PDB entry 5MN1 | X-ray diffraction, 0.79 A resolution | chain A

[Chain A]
Name: Cationic trypsin
Organism: Bos taurus
Notes: EC 3.4.21.4
Reference sequence: P00760 (TRY1_BOVIN); the construct lacks a stretch of the UniProt sequence and is renumbered around it, so the offset changes along the chain: 16-34 = UniProt 24-42; 37-67 = UniProt 43-73; 69-125 = UniProt 74-130; 127-130 = UniProt 131-134; 6 more segments
Amino-acid sequence (223 residues; row label = number of the first residue in the row; note: 10 numbers in that range are skipped by the numbering (no residue carries them; nothing is unmodelled there)):
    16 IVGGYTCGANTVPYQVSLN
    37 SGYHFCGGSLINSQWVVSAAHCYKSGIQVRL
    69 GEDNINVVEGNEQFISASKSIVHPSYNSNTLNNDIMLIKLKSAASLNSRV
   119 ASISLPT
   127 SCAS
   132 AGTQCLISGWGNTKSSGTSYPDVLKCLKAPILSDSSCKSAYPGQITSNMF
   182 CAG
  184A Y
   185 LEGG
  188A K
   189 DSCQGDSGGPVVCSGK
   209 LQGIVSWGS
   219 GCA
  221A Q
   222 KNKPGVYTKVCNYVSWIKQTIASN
Disulfide bonds: Cys22-Cys157, Cys42-Cys58, Cys128-Cys232, Cys136-Cys201, Cys168-Cys182, Cys191-Cys220
Metal / ion sites: Ca2+: Glu70, Asn72, Val75, Glu80
Small-molecule neighbours: 2-aminopyridine (2AP): Asp189, Ser190, Cys191, Gln192, Ser195, Val213, Trp215, Gly216, Gly219, Cys220, Gly226

[Overview]
Bound to chain A: 2-aminopyridine. Glu70, Asn72, Val75 and Glu80 coordinate Ca2+.
Chain A is Cationic trypsin (Bos taurus); the structure, Cationic trypsin in complex with 2-aminopyridine
(deuterated sample at 100 K), was determined by X-ray diffraction (same publication as 5MNA, 5MNB, 5MNC, 5MON
and 5MOO).
